PDB entry 7LVR | electron microscopy, 2.90 A resolution | chains A and B of the 3 polymer chains in the assembly

== Chain A ==
Molecule: Tubulin alpha-1B chain
Organism: Sus scrofa
UniProt: Q2XVP4 (TBA1B_PIG); residues 1-451 here = UniProt positions 1-451
Amino-acid sequence (451 residues; numbered 1 to 451; the number before each row is that of its first residue):
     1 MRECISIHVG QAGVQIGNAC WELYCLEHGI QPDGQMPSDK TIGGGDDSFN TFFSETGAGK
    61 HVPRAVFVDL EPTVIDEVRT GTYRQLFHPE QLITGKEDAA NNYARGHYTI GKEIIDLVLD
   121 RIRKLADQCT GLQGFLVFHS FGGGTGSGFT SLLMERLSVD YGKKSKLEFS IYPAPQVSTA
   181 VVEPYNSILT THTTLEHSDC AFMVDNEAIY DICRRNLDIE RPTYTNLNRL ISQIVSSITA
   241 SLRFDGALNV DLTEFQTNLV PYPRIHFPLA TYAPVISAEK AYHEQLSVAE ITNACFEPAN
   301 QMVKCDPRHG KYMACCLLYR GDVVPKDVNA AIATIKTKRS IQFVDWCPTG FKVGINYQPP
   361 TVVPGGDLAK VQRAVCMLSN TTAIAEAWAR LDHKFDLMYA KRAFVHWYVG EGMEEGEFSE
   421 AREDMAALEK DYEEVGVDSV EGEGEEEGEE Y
Disordered / not traced: 442-451
Swiss-Prot annotation at these positions:
  - motif: Met1 to Cys4 (MREC motif)
  - active site: Glu254
  - binding site (GTP): Gly10, Gln11, Ala12, Gln15, Glu71, Ala99, Ser140, Gly143, Gly144, Thr145, Gly146, Thr179, Glu183, Asn206, Tyr224, Asn228, Leu252
  - binding site (Mg(2+)): Glu71
  - site: Tyr451 (Involved in polymerization)
  - modified residue: Lys40 (N6,N6,N6-trimethyllysine), Ser48 (Phosphoserine), Ser232 (Phosphoserine), Tyr282 (3'-nitrotyrosine), Arg339 (Omega-N-methylarginine), Ser439 (Phosphoserine), Glu443 (5-glutamyl polyglutamate), Glu445 (5-glutamyl polyglutamate), Tyr451 (3'-nitrotyrosine)
  - cross-link (Glycyl lysine isopeptide (Lys-Gly)): Lys326 (interchain with G-Cter in ubiquitin), Lys370 (interchain with G-Cter in ubiquitin)

== Chain B ==
Molecule: Tubulin beta-2B chain
Organism: Sus scrofa
UniProt: A0A287AGU7 (A0A287AGU7_PIG); residue numbers follow UniProt; this construct covers 1-445
Amino-acid sequence (445 residues; row label = number of the first residue in the row):
     1 MREIVHIQAG QCGNQIGAKF WEVISDEHGI DPTGSYHGDS DLQLERINVY YNEATGNKYV
    61 PRAILVDLEP GTMDSVRSGP FGQIFRPDNF VFGQSGAGNN WAKGHYTEGA ELVDSVLDVV
   121 RKESESCDCL QGFQLTHSLG GGTGSGMGTL LISKIREEYP DRIMNTFSVM PSPKVSDTVV
   181 EPYNATLSVH QLVENTDETY CIDNEALYDI CFRTLKLTTP TYGDLNHLVS ATMSGVTTCL
   241 RFPGQLNADL RKLAVNMVPF PRLHFFMPGF APLTSRGSQQ YRALTVPELT QQMFDSKNMM
   301 AACDPRHGRY LTVAAIFRGR MSMKEVDEQM LNVQNKNSSY FVEWIPNNVK TAVCDIPPRG
   361 LKMSATFIGN STAIQELFKR ISEQFTAMFR RKAFLHWYTG EGMDEMEFTE AESNMNDLVS
   421 EYQQYQDATA DEQGEFEEEE GEDEA
Disordered / not traced: 435-445

== Interface between chain A and chain B ==
Residue-residue contacts - 64 pairs, chain A then chain B:
  Gln11(A) with Gln245(B), hydrogen bond (side chain-backbone); Leu246(B); Asn247(B), hydrogen bond (side chain-backbone)
  Gln15(A) with Gln245(B)
  Pro72(A) with Arg2(B); Arg46(B)
  Thr73(A) with Arg2(B); Pro243(B); Asn247(B)
  Asp76(A) with Arg46(B), salt bridge
  Glu77(A) with Pro243(B)
  Thr80(A) with Glu45(B)
  Ile93(A) with Met1(B), hydrophobic
  Gly95(A) with Met1(B)
  Lys96(A) with Met1(B); Arg2(B); Cys129(B)
  Glu97(A) with Cys129(B), hydrogen bond
  Asp98(A) with Asp249(B)
  Ala100(A) with Arg251(B); Lys252(B); Val255(B)
  Asn101(A) with Lys252(B); Asn256(B); Lys350(B)
  Arg105(A) with Arg251(B)
  Gln176(A) with Leu331(B)
  Val177(A) with Asp327(B)
  Ser178(A) with Asn347(B), hydrogen bond (backbone-side chain); Val349(B)
  Thr179(A) with Leu246(B); Asp327(B); Lys350(B), hydrogen bond (backbone-side chain); Thr351(B)
  Ala180(A) with Asn256(B); Asn347(B), hydrogen bond (backbone-side chain)
  Val181(A) with Asn256(B), hydrogen bond (backbone-side chain); Asn347(B)
  Tyr210(A) with Met323(B); Lys324(B)
  Arg214(A) with Lys324(B)
  Arg221(A) with Ser322(B); Glu325(B), salt bridge
  Pro222(A) with Ser322(B), hydrogen bond (backbone-side chain); Met323(B); Lys324(B)
  Thr223(A) with Gln245(B), hydrogen bond
  Tyr224(A) with Met323(B)
  Lys394(A) with Pro346(B)
  Leu397(A) with Trp344(B)
  Met398(A) with Trp344(B)
  Lys401(A) with Phe260(B); Trp344(B)
  Arg402(A) with Phe260(B)
  Phe404(A) with Val255(B); Val258(B); Pro259(B), hydrogen bond (backbone-backbone)
  His406(A) with Val258(B); Pro259(B), hydrogen bond (side chain-backbone); Phe260(B); Pro261(B)
  Trp407(A) with Ala254(B); Val255(B), hydrophobic; Val258(B), hydrogen bond (side chain-backbone)
Other interface residues (no listed pair), chain A (40 interface residues in all): Glu71, Val74, Val182, Glu220, Ala403
Other interface residues (no listed pair), chain B (40 interface residues in all): Asp128, Asp197, Gly244, Thr312, Met321, Asn335, Glu343, Ile345, Asn348

== Overview ==
The chain A/chain B interface involves 40 residues from each chain; the contacts include 12 hydrogen bonds and
2 salt bridges. Among the polar pairs are Asp76(A)-Arg46(B), Arg221(A)-Glu325(B) and Gln11(A)-Gln245(B).
UniProt lists active-site residue Glu254(A), 17 GTP-binding residues and Mg2+-binding residue Glu71(A) on
chain A.
Chain A is Tubulin alpha-1B chain and chain B is Tubulin beta-2B chain, both from Sus scrofa; the structure,
KIF14[391-743] - ADP-AlFx closed state class in complex with a microtubule, was determined by electron
microscopy together with 6WWE, 6WWF, 6WWG, 6WWH, 6WWI, 6WWJ and 13 further entries from the same study.
